6VNW - chains G and F of the 8 polymer chains in the assembly; structure by electron microscopy, 3.44 A resolution.

[Chain G]
Protein: Bardet-Biedl syndrome 5 protein homolog
Source organism: Bos taurus
UniProtKB: A6QLF9 (A6QLF9_BOVIN); residues 1-341 here = UniProt positions 1-341
Amino-acid sequence (341 residues; row label = number of the first residue in the row):
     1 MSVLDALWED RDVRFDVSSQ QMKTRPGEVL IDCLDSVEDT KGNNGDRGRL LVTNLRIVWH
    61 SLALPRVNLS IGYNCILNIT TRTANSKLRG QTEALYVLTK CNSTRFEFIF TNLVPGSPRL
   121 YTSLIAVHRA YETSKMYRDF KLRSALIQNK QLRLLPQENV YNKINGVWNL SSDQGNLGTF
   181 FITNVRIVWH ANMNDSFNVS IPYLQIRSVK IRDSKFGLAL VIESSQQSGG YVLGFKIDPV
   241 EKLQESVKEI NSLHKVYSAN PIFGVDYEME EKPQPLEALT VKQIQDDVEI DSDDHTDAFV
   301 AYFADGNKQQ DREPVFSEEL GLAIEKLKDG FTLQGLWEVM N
Disordered / not traced: 1-5, 213-218, 268-295, 340-341

[Chain F]
Protein: Tetratricopeptide repeat domain 8
Source organism: Bos taurus
UniProtKB: F1N4X0 (F1N4X0_BOVIN); numbering as in UniProt (aligned over 1-501)
Amino-acid sequence (501 residues; each row starts with the number of its first residue):
     1 MEPLLLAWSY FRRRRFQLCA DLCTQMLEKS PCDQAAWILK ARALTEMVYV DEIDVDEEGI
    61 AEMILDENAI AQVPRPGTSL KLPGTNQTGG PSPAVRPVTQ AGRPITGFLR PSTQSGRPGT
   121 IEQAIKTPRT AYTARPIASS SGRFVRLGTA SMLTSPDGPF INLSRLNLAK YAQKPKLAKA
   181 LFEYIFHHEN DVKTALDLAA LSTEHSQYKD WWWKVQIGKC YYRLGLYREA EKQFKSALKQ
   241 QEMVDTFLYL AKVYISLDQP LTALNLFKQG LDKFPGEVTL LCGIARIYEE MNNISSATEY
   301 YKEVLKQDNT HVEAIACIGS NHFYTDQPEV ALRFYRRLLQ MGVYNCQLFN NLGLCCFYAQ
   361 QYDMTLTSFE RALSLAENEE EVADVWYNLG HVAVGTGDTN LAHQCFRLAL VSNNQHAEAY
   421 NNLAVLEMRR GHVEQAKALL QTASSLAPHM YEPHFNFATI SDKIGDLQRS YAAAKKSEAA
   481 FPDHVDTQHL IKQLEQHFAM L
Disordered / not traced: 82-89, 142-157, 500-501

[Chain G / chain F interface]
Pairs across the interface - 27 pairs, chain G then chain F:
  Lys41(G) - Arg371(F)
  Arg82(G) - Ser374(F)
  Arg82(G) - Leu375(F)  hydrogen bond (side chain-backbone)
  Arg82(G) - Glu377(F)  salt bridge
  Ala84(G) - Ser374(F)
  Ala84(G) - Ala376(F)
  Asn85(G) - Leu373(F)
  Asn85(G) - Ala376(F)  hydrogen bond (backbone-backbone)
  Ser86(G) - Asn378(F)
  Ser86(G) - Glu379(F)
  Lys87(G) - Glu379(F)  hydrogen bond (backbone-side chain)
  Leu88(G) - Glu379(F)  hydrogen bond (backbone-side chain)
  Leu88(G) - Val382(F)  hydrophobic
  Tyr96(G) - Tyr344(F)  hydrogen bond
  Tyr96(G) - Leu375(F)
  Ile109(G) - Arg371(F)
  Leu336(G) - Arg337(F)
  Trp337(G) - Asp308(F)
  Trp337(G) - Asn309(F)
  Trp337(G) - Thr310(F)
  Trp337(G) - Arg337(F)  hydrogen bond (backbone-side chain)
  Glu338(G) - Asn309(F)  hydrogen bond
  Glu338(G) - Arg337(F)
  Val339(G) - Asn309(F)
  Val339(G) - Arg333(F)
  Val339(G) - Phe334(F)  hydrophobic
  Val339(G) - Arg337(F)
Interface residues without a listed pair, chain G (14 interface residues in all): Thr40
Interface residues without a listed pair, chain F (17 interface residues in all): Ser412

[Overview]
Chain G and chain F form an interface of 14 and 17 residues respectively; the contacts include 7 hydrogen
bonds and 1 salt bridge. Polar pairs include Arg82(G)-Glu377(F), Arg82(G)-Leu375(F) and Lys87(G)-Glu379(F).
Here chain G is Bardet-Biedl syndrome 5 protein homolog and chain F is Tetratricopeptide repeat domain 8, both
from Bos taurus. Entry 6VNW (Cryo-EM structure of apo-BBSome) was determined by electron microscopy (same
publication as 6VOA).
